Entry 6IM4 (X-ray diffraction, 1.93 A resolution); this record covers chains A and D.

Chain A:
Name: AimR transcriptional regulator
Source organism: Bacillus phage SPbeta
Reference sequence: O64094 (AIMR_BPSPB); residues 1-386 here = UniProt positions 1-386
Amino-acid sequence (390 residues; numbered 1 to 390; the number before each row is that of its first residue):
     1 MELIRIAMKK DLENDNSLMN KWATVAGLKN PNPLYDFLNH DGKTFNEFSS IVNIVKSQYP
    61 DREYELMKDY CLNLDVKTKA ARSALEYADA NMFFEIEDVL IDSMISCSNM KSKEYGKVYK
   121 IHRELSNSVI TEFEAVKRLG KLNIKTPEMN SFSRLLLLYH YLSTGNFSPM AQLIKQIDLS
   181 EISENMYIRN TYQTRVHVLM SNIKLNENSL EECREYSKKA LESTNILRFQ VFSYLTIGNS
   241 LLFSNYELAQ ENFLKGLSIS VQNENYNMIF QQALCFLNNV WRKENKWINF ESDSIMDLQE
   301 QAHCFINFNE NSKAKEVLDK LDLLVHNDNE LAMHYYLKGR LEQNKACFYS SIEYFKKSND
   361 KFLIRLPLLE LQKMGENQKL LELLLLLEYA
Differences from the reference sequence: expression tag (387-390)
What the authors report for this chain:
  - binding site for Gly-met-pro-arg-gly-ala (chain D): N202, L205, N206, R228, N239, L242, F276, Q299, E300, N329, D360, F362, L363
  - mutagenesis - N202A, N206A, N239A, Q299A, E300A, N329A, D360A: decreased binding to Gly-met-pro-arg-gly-ala (chain D)
  - self-association interface (contacts with another copy of this molecule): L380, L383, L384, L386

Chain D:
Name: Gly-met-pro-arg-gly-ala
Amino-acid sequence (6 residues; each row starts with the number of its first residue):
     1 GMPRGA

Interface between chain A and chain D:
Residue-residue contacts - 34 pairs, chain A then chain D:
  Y159(A) - A6(D)
  L162(A) - G5(D)
  L162(A) - A6(D)  hydrophobic
  F167(A) - R4(D)
  V198(A) - A6(D)  hydrophobic
  L199(A) - A6(D)  hydrophobic
  N202(A) - G5(D)  hydrogen bond (side chain-backbone)
  N202(A) - A6(D)
  N206(A) - R4(D)  hydrogen bond
  R228(A) - A6(D)  hydrogen bond (side chain-backbone)
  F229(A) - A6(D)
  F232(A) - G5(D)
  F232(A) - A6(D)
  L235(A) - P3(D)
  L235(A) - R4(D)
  L235(A) - G5(D)
  T236(A) - G5(D)
  N239(A) - M2(D)
  N239(A) - P3(D)  hydrogen bond (side chain-backbone)
  L242(A) - M2(D)  hydrophobic
  I269(A) - P3(D)
  Q272(A) - P3(D)
  A273(A) - P3(D)
  F276(A) - G1(D)
  F276(A) - M2(D)  hydrophobic
  M296(A) - G1(D)  hydrogen bond (backbone-backbone)
  M296(A) - M2(D)
  M296(A) - P3(D)  hydrophobic
  Q299(A) - G1(D)  hydrogen bond (side chain-backbone)
  E300(A) - G1(D)  hydrogen bond (side chain-backbone)
  N329(A) - R4(D)  hydrogen bond
  D360(A) - R4(D)  salt bridge
  F362(A) - M2(D)  hydrophobic
  L363(A) - R4(D)
Also at the interface, not in a pair above, chain A (27 interface residues in all): L205, M333
Interface features reported in the paper:
  - specific contacts: R4(D)-N329(A) (hydrogen bond), R4(D)-D360(A), A6(D)-R228(A)

In short:
The interface between chain A and chain D involves 27 residues on one side and 6 on the other; the contacts
include 8 hydrogen bonds and 1 salt bridge. Polar pairs include D360(A)-R4(D), N202(A)-G5(D) and
N206(A)-R4(D). The paper describes contacts between N329(A) and R4(D), D360(A) and R4(D) and A6(D) and
R228(A). The paper reports a binding site for Gly-met-pro-arg-gly-ala (chain D) at N202(A), L205(A) and
N206(A) among others; N202A, N206A and N239A of chain A, among others, reduce binding to
Gly-met-pro-arg-gly-ala (chain D); 7 substitutions were tested in all.
Here chain A is AimR transcriptional regulator (Bacillus phage SPbeta) and chain D is Gly-met-pro-arg-gly-ala.
Entry 6IM4 (Structural basis of AimP signaling molecule recognition by AimR in Spbeta group of bacteriophages)
was determined by X-ray diffraction (same publication as 6IPX).
